PDB entry 4QVL | X-ray diffraction, 2.80 A resolution | chains H and Z of the 28 polymer chains in the assembly

== Chain H ==
Name: Proteasome subunit beta type-2
Source organism: Saccharomyces cerevisiae
Notes: EC 3.4.25.1
UniProt: P25043 (PSB2_YEAST); residues 1-232 here correspond to UniProt positions 30-261 (UniProt number = residue number + 29)
Sequence (232 residues; row label = number of the first residue in the row):
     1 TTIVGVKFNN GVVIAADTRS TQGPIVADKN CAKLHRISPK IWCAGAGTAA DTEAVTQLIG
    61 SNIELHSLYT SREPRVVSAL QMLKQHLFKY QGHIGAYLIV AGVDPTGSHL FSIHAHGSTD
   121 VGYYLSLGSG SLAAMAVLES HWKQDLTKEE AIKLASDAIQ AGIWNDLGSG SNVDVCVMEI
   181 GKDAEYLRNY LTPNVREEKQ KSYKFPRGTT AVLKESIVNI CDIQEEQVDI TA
Unresolved in the structure: 227-232
Covalent attachments: bortezomib (BO2) linked to Thr1
Small-molecule neighbours: bortezomib (BO2; N-[(1R)-1-(dihydroxyboryl)-3-methylbutyl]-N-(pyrazin-2-ylcarbonyl)-L-phenylalaninamide): Arg19, Ser20, Thr21, Gln22, Ala27, Cys31, Lys33, Gly45, Ala46, Gly47, Thr48, Ala49, Thr52, Gly168
Swiss-Prot annotation at these positions:
  - active site: Thr1 (Nucleophile)

== Chain Z ==
Name: Proteasome subunit beta type-6
Source organism: Saccharomyces cerevisiae
Notes: EC 3.4.25.1
UniProt: P23724 (PSB6_YEAST); residues 1-222 here correspond to UniProt positions 20-241 (UniProt number = residue number + 19)
Sequence (222 residues; row label = number of the first residue in the row):
     1 QFNPYGDNGG TILGIAGEDF AVLAGDTRNI TDYSINSRYE PKVFDCGDNI VMSANGFAAD
    61 GDALVKRFKN SVKWYHFDHN DKKLSINSAA RNIQHLLYGK RFFPYYVHTI IAGLDEDGKG
   121 AVYSFDPVGS YEREQCRAGG AAASLIMPFL DNQVNFKNQY EPGTNGKVKK PLKYLSVEEV
   181 IKLVRDSFTS ATERHIQVGD GLEILIVTKD GVRKEFYELK RD
Bound ions: Mg2+: Thr192, Val198

== How chain H and chain Z interact ==
Contacting residue pairs (59; chain H residue first):
  Arg19(H) - Ile196(Z)
  Arg19(H) - Asp222(Z)  salt bridge
  Thr21(H) - Ile196(Z)
  Pro24(H) - His195(Z)
  Pro24(H) - Ile196(Z)  hydrogen bond (backbone-backbone)
  Ile25(H) - Arg194(Z)
  Ile25(H) - His195(Z)
  Val26(H) - Glu193(Z)
  Val26(H) - Arg194(Z)  hydrogen bond (backbone-backbone)
  Val26(H) - Ile196(Z)  hydrophobic
  Ala27(H) - Arg194(Z)  hydrogen bond (backbone-side chain)
  Lys29(H) - Glu193(Z)  salt bridge
  Lys29(H) - Arg194(Z)
  Ile163(H) - Asp222(Z)
  Trp164(H) - Ile35(Z)
  Trp164(H) - Arg38(Z)  hydrogen bond (backbone-side chain)
  Trp164(H) - Arg221(Z)
  Trp164(H) - Asp222(Z)
  Asn165(H) - Tyr33(Z)
  Asn165(H) - Arg38(Z)
  Asp166(H) - Tyr33(Z)
  Leu167(H) - Arg28(Z)
  Leu167(H) - Ile30(Z)  hydrophobic
  Leu167(H) - Asp32(Z)
  Leu167(H) - Tyr33(Z)  hydrogen bond (backbone-backbone)
  Leu167(H) - Ile35(Z)  hydrophobic
  Leu167(H) - Ile196(Z)
  Gly168(H) - Tyr33(Z)
  Ser169(H) - Asp222(Z)
  Gly170(H) - Asp222(Z)
  Ser171(H) - Asp222(Z)  hydrogen bond (backbone-side chain)
  Asn194(H) - Lys220(Z)  hydrogen bond (backbone-side chain)
  Asn194(H) - Asp222(Z)
  Arg196(H) - Thr189(Z)
  Arg196(H) - Ser190(Z)  hydrogen bond
  Arg196(H) - Glu193(Z)
  Glu197(H) - Arg185(Z)  salt bridge
  Lys199(H) - Asp186(Z)
  Gln200(H) - Lys182(Z)
  Gln200(H) - Arg185(Z)  hydrogen bond
  Gln200(H) - Asp186(Z)  hydrogen bond (backbone-side chain)
  Lys201(H) - Glu179(Z)
  Lys201(H) - Asp186(Z)  hydrogen bond (backbone-side chain)
  Tyr203(H) - Phe149(Z)
  Tyr203(H) - Gln153(Z)
  Tyr203(H) - Leu183(Z)
  Tyr203(H) - Asp186(Z)  hydrogen bond
  Phe205(H) - Asn152(Z)
  Phe205(H) - Gln153(Z)
  Phe205(H) - Gln159(Z)
  Pro206(H) - Pro162(Z)  hydrophobic
  Arg207(H) - Pro162(Z)
  Thr209(H) - Asn158(Z)
  Thr209(H) - Gln159(Z)
  Thr209(H) - Tyr160(Z)  hydrogen bond (backbone-backbone)
  Thr210(H) - Asn165(Z)
  Ala211(H) - Tyr160(Z)  hydrophobic
  Ala211(H) - Gly166(Z)
  Val212(H) - Asn165(Z)
Also at the interface, not in a pair above, chain H (34 interface residues in all): Gly23, Asp28, Val195, Gly208
Also at the interface, not in a pair above, chain Z (33 interface residues in all): Ser34, Leu145, Glu161, Glu218

== Summary ==
Chain H and chain Z form an interface of 34 and 33 residues respectively; the contacts include 13 hydrogen
bonds and 3 salt bridges. Polar contacts include Arg19(H)-Asp222(Z), Lys29(H)-Glu193(Z) and
Glu197(H)-Arg185(Z). Covalently linked bortezomib: at Thr1(H).
Here chain H is Proteasome subunit beta type-2 and chain Z is Proteasome subunit beta type-6, both from
Saccharomyces cerevisiae. Entry 4QVL (yCP in complex with bortezomib) was determined by X-ray diffraction,
deposited together with 4QUX, 4QUY, 4QV0, 4QV1, 4QV3, 4QV4 and 42 further entries.
